Entry 3RL0 (X-ray diffraction, 3.80 A resolution); this record covers chains A and g of the 5 polymer chains in the assembly.

# Chain A
Protein: Vesicle-associated membrane protein 2
From: Homo sapiens
UniProt: P63027 (VAMP2_HUMAN); residues 28-60 here = UniProt positions 28-60
Sequence (37 residues; row label = number of the first residue in the row):
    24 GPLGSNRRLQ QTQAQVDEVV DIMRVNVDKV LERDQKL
Not modelled in the structure: 24-25
Construct notes: expression tag (24-27)
Curated features (UniProtKB/Swiss-Prot):
  - site: Q58, K59 (Microbial infection: Cleavage)
  - natural variant: V43 (deletion: In NEDHAHM), I45 (deletion: In NEDHAHM)
  - mutagenesis: S28 (S28A: Significant loss of phosphorylation; when associated with A-61, A-75 and A-80), E41 (E41A: 70% reduction in cleavage by C.botulinum neurotoxin type F (BoNT/F, botF)), V50 (V50D: 65% reduction in cleavage by BoNT/F), V53 to L54 (98% reduction in cleavage by BoNT/F), V53 (V53A: Wild-type cleavage by BoNT/F; V53D: 90% reduction in cleavage by BoNT/F)

# Chain g
Protein: Complexin-1
From: Homo sapiens
UniProt: O14810 (CPLX1_HUMAN); residues 26-83 here = UniProt positions 26-83
Sequence (63 residues; each row starts with the number of its first residue):
    21 GPLGSKLPDA AKKMEEAQEA LRQAEEERKA KYAKMEAERE AVRQGIRDKY GIKKKEEREA
    81 EAQ
Not modelled in the structure: 21-23, 71-83
Modified / non-standard residues: Mse34 (selenomethionine; parent Met); Mse55 (selenomethionine; parent Met)
Construct notes: expression tag (21-25); engineered mutation L27 (Asp in O14810), Mse34 (Glu in O14810), A37 (Arg in O14810)
Curated features (UniProtKB/Swiss-Prot):
  - region: R48 to Y70 (Interaction with the SNARE complex)

# Chain A / chain g interface
Residue-residue contacts (5; chain A residue first):
  D57(A) with R63(g), salt bridge
  Q58(A) with E60(g); R63(g); R67(g)
  L60(A) with R59(g)
Interface residues without a listed pair, chain A (5 interface residues in all): V50, L54
Interface residues without a listed pair, chain g (6 interface residues in all): I66, Y70

# In short
5 residues of chain A and 6 residues of chain g are in contact, with 1 salt bridge. Its one salt-bridged
contact is D57(A)-R63(g). From UniProt: 5 mutagenesis sites on chain A.
Chain A is Vesicle-associated membrane protein 2 and chain g is Complexin-1, both from Homo sapiens; the
structure, Truncated SNARE complex with complexin (P1), was determined by X-ray diffraction, deposited
together with 3RK2 and 3RK3.
